7F0R - chains D and F of the 9 polymer chains in the assembly; structure by electron microscopy, 5.80 A resolution (low resolution: residue-level contacts below are approximate; hydrogen-bond / salt-bridge calls are withheld).

== Chain D ==
Protein: DNA-directed RNA polymerase subunit beta'
From: Pseudomonas aeruginosa (strain ATCC 15692 / DSM 22644 / CIP 104116 / JCM 14847 / LMG 12228 / 1C / PRS 101 / PAO1)
Notes: EC 2.7.7.6
UniProt: Q9HWC9 (RPOC_PSEAE); residue numbers follow UniProt; this construct covers 2-1399
Chain sequence (1412 residues; numbered 0 to 1411; the number before each row is that of its first residue; numbering starts at 0):
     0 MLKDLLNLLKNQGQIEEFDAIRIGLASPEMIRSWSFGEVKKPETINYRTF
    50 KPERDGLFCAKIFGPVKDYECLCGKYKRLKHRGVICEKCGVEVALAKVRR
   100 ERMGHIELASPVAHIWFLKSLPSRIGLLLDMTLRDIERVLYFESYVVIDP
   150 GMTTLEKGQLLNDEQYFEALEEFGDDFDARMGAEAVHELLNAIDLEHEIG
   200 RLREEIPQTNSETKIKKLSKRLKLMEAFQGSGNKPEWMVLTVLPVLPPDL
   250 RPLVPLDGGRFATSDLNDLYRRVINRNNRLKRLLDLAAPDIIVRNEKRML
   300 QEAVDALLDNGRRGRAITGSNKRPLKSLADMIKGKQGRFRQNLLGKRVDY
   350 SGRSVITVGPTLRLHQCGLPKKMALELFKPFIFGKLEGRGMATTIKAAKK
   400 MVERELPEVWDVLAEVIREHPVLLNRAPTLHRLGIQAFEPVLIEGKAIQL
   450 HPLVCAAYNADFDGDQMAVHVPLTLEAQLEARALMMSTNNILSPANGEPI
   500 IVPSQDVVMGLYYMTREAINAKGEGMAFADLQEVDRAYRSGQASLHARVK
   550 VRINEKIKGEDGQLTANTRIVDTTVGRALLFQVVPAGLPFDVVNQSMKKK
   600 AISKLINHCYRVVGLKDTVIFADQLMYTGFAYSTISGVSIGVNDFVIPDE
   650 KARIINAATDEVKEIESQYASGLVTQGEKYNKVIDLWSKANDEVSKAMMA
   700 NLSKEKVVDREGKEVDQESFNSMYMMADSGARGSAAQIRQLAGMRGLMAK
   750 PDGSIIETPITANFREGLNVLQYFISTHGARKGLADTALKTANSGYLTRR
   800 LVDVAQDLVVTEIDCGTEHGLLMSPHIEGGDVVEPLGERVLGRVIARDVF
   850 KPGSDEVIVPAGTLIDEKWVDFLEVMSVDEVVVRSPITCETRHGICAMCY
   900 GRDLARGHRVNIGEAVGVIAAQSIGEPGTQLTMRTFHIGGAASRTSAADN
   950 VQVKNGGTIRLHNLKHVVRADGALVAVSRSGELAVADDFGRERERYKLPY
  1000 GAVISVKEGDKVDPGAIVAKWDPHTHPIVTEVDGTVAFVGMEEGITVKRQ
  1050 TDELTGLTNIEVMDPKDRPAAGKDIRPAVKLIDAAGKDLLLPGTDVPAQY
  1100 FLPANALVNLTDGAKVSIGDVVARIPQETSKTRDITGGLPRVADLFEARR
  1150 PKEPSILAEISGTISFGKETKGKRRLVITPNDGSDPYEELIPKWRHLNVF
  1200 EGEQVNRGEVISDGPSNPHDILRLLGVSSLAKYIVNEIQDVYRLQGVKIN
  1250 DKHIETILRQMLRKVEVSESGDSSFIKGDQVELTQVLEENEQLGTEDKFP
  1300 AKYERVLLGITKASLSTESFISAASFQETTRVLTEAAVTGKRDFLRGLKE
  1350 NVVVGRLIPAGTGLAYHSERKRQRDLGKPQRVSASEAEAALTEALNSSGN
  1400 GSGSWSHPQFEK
Disordered / not traced: 0-15, 932-945, 1127-1134, 1377-1411
Construct notes: initiating methionine (0); expression tag (1, 1400-1411)
Metal / ion sites: Zn2+ site 1: Cys-70, Cys-72, Cys-85; Mg2+ near Asp-464 (its only coordinating residue here); Zn2+ site 2 near Cys-898 (its only coordinating residue here)
UniProt features mapped onto this chain:
  - binding site (Zn(2+)): Cys-70, Cys-72, Cys-85, Cys-88, Cys-814, Cys-888, Cys-895, Cys-898
  - binding site (Mg(2+)): Asp-460, Asp-462, Asp-464

== Chain F ==
Protein: RNA polymerase sigma factor RpoS
From: Pseudomonas aeruginosa (strain ATCC 15692 / DSM 22644 / CIP 104116 / JCM 14847 / LMG 12228 / 1C / PRS 101 / PAO1)
UniProt: P45684 (RPOS_PSEAE); residues 1-334 here = UniProt positions 1-334
Chain sequence (342 residues; numbered 1 to 342; the number before each row is that of its first residue):
     1 MALKKEGPEFDHDDEVLLLEPGIMLDESSADEQPSPRATPKATTSFSSKQ
    51 HKHIDYTRALDATQLYLNEIGFSPLLTPEEEVHFARLAQKGDPAGRKRMI
   101 ESNLRLVVKIARRYVNRGLSLLDLIEEGNLGLIRAVEKFDPERGFRFSTY
   151 ATWWIRQTIERAIMNQTRTIRLPIHVVKELNVYLRAARELTHKLDHEPSP
   201 EEIANLLEKPVAEVKRMLGLNERVTSVDVSLGPDSDKTLLDTLTDDRPTD
   251 PCELLQDDDLSESIDQWLTELTDKQREVVIRRFGLRGHESSTLEEVGQEI
   301 GLTRERVRQIQVEALKRLREILEKNGLSSDALFQLEHHHHHH
Disordered / not traced: 1-56, 335-342
Construct notes: expression tag (335-342)
UniProt features mapped onto this chain:
  - DNA-binding region: Leu-293 to Val-312 (H-T-H motif)
  - region: Asp-61 to Ala-94 (Sigma-70 factor domain-1)
  - motif: Asp-123 to Glu-126 (Interaction with polymerase core subunit RpoC)

== Chain D / chain F interface ==
Contacting residue pairs - 68 pairs, chain D then chain F:
  Glu-42(D) / Arg-171(F)
  Thr-43(D) / Thr-169(F)
  Thr-43(D) / Ile-170(F)
  Ile-44(D) / Ile-170(F)
  Ile-44(D) / Arg-171(F)
  Asn-45(D) / Ile-170(F)
  Tyr-46(D) / Ile-170(F)
  Tyr-46(D) / Arg-171(F)
  Tyr-46(D) / Leu-172(F)
  Arg-133(D) / Arg-58(F)
  Arg-133(D) / Ala-59(F)
  Arg-133(D) / Leu-60(F)
  Arg-137(D) / Arg-58(F)
  Tyr-140(D) / Leu-60(F)
  Tyr-140(D) / Asp-61(F)
  Arg-259(D) / Glu-222(F)
  Phe-260(D) / Val-224(F)
  Ala-261(D) / Val-224(F)
  Thr-262(D) / Thr-169(F)
  Thr-262(D) / Val-224(F)
  Thr-262(D) / Thr-225(F)
  Thr-262(D) / Val-227(F)
  Ser-263(D) / Val-227(F)
  Asp-264(D) / Ser-226(F)
  Asp-264(D) / Val-227(F)
  Asp-267(D) / Thr-169(F)
  Arg-270(D) / Asn-165(F)
  Arg-270(D) / Arg-168(F)
  Arg-270(D) / Thr-169(F)
  Asn-274(D) / Asn-165(F)
  Asn-274(D) / Gln-166(F)
  Arg-275(D) / Asp-123(F)
  Arg-278(D) / Asp-123(F)
  Arg-278(D) / Glu-126(F)
  Arg-278(D) / Glu-127(F)
  Arg-278(D) / Gln-166(F)
  Arg-281(D) / Leu-130(F)
  Leu-282(D) / Glu-126(F)
  Leu-285(D) / Arg-96(F)
  Leu-285(D) / Ile-133(F)
  Ala-286(D) / Arg-96(F)
  Pro-288(D) / Lys-97(F)
  Asn-294(D) / Tyr-66(F)
  Asn-294(D) / Ile-125(F)
  Asn-294(D) / Asn-129(F)
  Glu-295(D) / Glu-126(F)
  Arg-297(D) / Ala-62(F)
  Arg-297(D) / Tyr-66(F)
  Met-298(D) / Leu-122(F)
  Met-298(D) / Asp-123(F)
  Met-298(D) / Glu-126(F)
  Glu-301(D) / Ala-62(F)
  Arg-322(D) / Val-229(F)
  Lys-325(D) / Asp-228(F)
  Arg-346(D) / Asp-241(F)
  Glu-386(D) / Asp-259(F)
  Thr-393(D) / Trp-267(F)
  Thr-393(D) / Leu-327(F)
  Ile-394(D) / Leu-255(F)
  Ile-394(D) / Gln-256(F)
  Ile-394(D) / Asp-259(F)
  Lys-395(D) / Ala-331(F)
  Lys-395(D) / Leu-332(F)
  Ala-396(D) / Gly-326(F)
  Lys-398(D) / Gln-256(F)
  Lys-399(D) / Asp-330(F)
  Lys-399(D) / Ala-331(F)
  Lys-399(D) / Gln-334(F)
Other interface residues (no listed pair), chain D (53 interface residues in all): Pro-41, Glu-142, Val-253, Leu-255, Gly-258, Arg-271, Ile-290, Ile-291, Ile-316, Thr-317, Gly-318, Asp-329, Asp-348, Thr-392
Other interface residues (no listed pair), chain F (56 interface residues in all): Leu-65, Ile-100, Glu-101, Arg-117, Gly-118, Ser-120, Arg-134, Thr-167, Pro-173, Gly-219, Leu-220, Arg-223, Leu-243, Pro-251, Cys-252

== Overview ==
Chain D and chain F form an interface of 53 and 56 residues respectively. Cys-70(D), Cys-72(D) and Cys-85(D)
form the Zn2+ site 1. Curated annotation (UniProt) lists 8 Zn2+-binding residues and 3 Mg2+-binding residues
on chain D.
Here chain D is DNA-directed RNA polymerase subunit beta' and chain F is RNA polymerase sigma factor RpoS,
both from Pseudomonas aeruginosa (strain ATCC 15692 / DSM 22644 / CIP 104116 / JCM 14847 / LMG 12228 / 1C /
PRS 101 / PAO1). Entry 7F0R (Cryo-EM structure of Pseudomonas aeruginosa SutA transcription activation
complex) was determined by electron microscopy (same publication as 7VF9, 7XL3 and 7XL4).
